PDB entry 8IMK | electron microscopy, 2.48 A resolution | chains 2 and l of the 54 polymer chains in the assembly

[Chain 2]
Molecule: ApcH
Source organism: Anthocerotibacter panamensis
Sequence (431 residues; each row starts with the number of its first residue):
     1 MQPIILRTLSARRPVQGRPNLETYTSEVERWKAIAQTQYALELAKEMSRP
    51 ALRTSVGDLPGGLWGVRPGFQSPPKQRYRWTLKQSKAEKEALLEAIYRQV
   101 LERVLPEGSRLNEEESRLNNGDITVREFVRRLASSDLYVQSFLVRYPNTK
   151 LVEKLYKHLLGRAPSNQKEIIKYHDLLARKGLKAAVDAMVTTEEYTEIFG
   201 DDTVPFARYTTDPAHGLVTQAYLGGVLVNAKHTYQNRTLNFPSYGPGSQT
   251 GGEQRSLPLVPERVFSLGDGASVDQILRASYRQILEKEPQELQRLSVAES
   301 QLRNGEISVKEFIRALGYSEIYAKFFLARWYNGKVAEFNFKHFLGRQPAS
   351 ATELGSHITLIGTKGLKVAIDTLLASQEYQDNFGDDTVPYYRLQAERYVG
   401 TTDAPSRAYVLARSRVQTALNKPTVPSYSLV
Ligand contacts:
  - phycocyanobilin (CYC), molecule 1: Pro68, Gly69, Phe70, Arg103, His232, Thr233, Tyr234
  - phycocyanobilin (CYC), molecule 2: Glu113, Ser116, Arg117, Asn119, Asn120, Asp122
  - phycocyanobilin (CYC), molecule 3: Pro147, Asn148, Thr149, Gln167, Ile170, Ile171, His174, Ser243
  - phycocyanobilin (CYC), molecule 4: Tyr209, Thr210, Thr211, Pro213, Leu217, Val218, Thr219, Tyr222
  - phycocyanobilin (CYC), molecule 5: Leu259, Leu393, Gln394, Ala395, Glu396, Val399, Pro405, Ser406, Tyr409
  - phycocyanobilin (CYC), molecule 6: Arg282, Lys287, Glu288, Glu291, Leu420
  - phycocyanobilin (CYC), molecule 7: Val297, Ser300, Arg303, Asn304
  - phycocyanobilin (CYC), molecule 8: Tyr331, Asn332, Gly355, Ile358, Thr359, Tyr428

[Chain l]
Molecule: ApcB2
Source organism: Anthocerotibacter panamensis
Sequence (162 residues; row label = number of the first residue in the row):
     1 MQDAITSVINTYDVQGKYFDTSAFDKLKAYYATGELRVRAAGTISANAAT
    51 IIKEASAKLFSNQPDLVRPGGNAYTTRRYAACVRDMDYFLRYATYAMLAG
   101 DTSILDERVLNGLKETYNSLGVPISSTVQGIQAMKEVTGSLVGSGAAKEM
   151 GVYFDYLSSGLS
Ligand contacts:
  - phycocyanobilin (CYC), molecule 1: Leu59, Leu66, Asn72, Ala73, Arg77, Arg78, Ala81, Cys82, Arg84, Asp85, Met86, Tyr88, Phe89, Tyr92, Arg108, Val109, Leu113, Thr116, Tyr117, Leu120, Val122, Pro123, Ser126, Thr127
  - phycocyanobilin (CYC), molecule 2: Val67, Ala73, Tyr74, Thr75, Thr76, Tyr79

[Chain 2 / chain l interface]
Pairs across the interface - 44 pairs, chain 2 then chain l:
  Arg53(2) - Val14(l)
  Thr54(2) - Gln2(l)
  Thr54(2) - Asn10(l)
  Ser55(2) - Asn10(l)  hydrogen bond
  Ser55(2) - Asp13(l)  hydrogen bond
  Val56(2) - Gln2(l)
  Val56(2) - Thr6(l)
  Val56(2) - Asn10(l)  hydrogen bond (backbone-side chain)
  Gly57(2) - Met1(l)  hydrogen bond (backbone-backbone)
  Gly57(2) - Gln2(l)
  Gly57(2) - Glu107(l)
  Asp58(2) - Gln2(l)
  Leu59(2) - Glu107(l)
  Val66(2) - Asp106(l)
  Val66(2) - Glu107(l)
  Val66(2) - Asn111(l)
  Arg67(2) - Glu107(l)  hydrogen bond (backbone-backbone)
  Arg67(2) - Arg108(l)  hydrogen bond (backbone-side chain)
  Pro68(2) - Arg108(l)  hydrogen bond (backbone-side chain)
  Gly69(2) - Tyr88(l)
  Gly69(2) - Tyr92(l)  hydrogen bond (backbone-side chain)
  Gly69(2) - Arg108(l)  hydrogen bond (backbone-backbone)
  Phe70(2) - Arg84(l)
  Phe70(2) - Asp85(l)
  Phe70(2) - Tyr88(l)  hydrophobic
  Gln71(2) - Arg108(l)  hydrogen bond (backbone-side chain)
  Ser72(2) - Arg108(l)
  Pro73(2) - Arg108(l)
  Val104(2) - Tyr88(l)
  His232(2) - Val109(l)
  His232(2) - Asn111(l)  hydrogen bond (side chain-backbone)
  His232(2) - Gly112(l)
  His232(2) - Leu113(l)
  His232(2) - Thr116(l)
  Thr233(2) - Thr116(l)
  Tyr234(2) - Thr116(l)
  Tyr234(2) - Ser119(l)
  Tyr234(2) - Leu120(l)  hydrophobic
  Gln235(2) - Gly112(l)
  Gln235(2) - Glu115(l)  hydrogen bond
  Gln235(2) - Thr116(l)
  Gln235(2) - Ser119(l)  hydrogen bond (backbone-side chain)
  Asn236(2) - Glu115(l)  hydrogen bond
  Asn236(2) - Ser119(l)
Also at the interface, not in a pair above, chain 2 (24 interface residues in all): Trp64, Gly65, Ala230
Also at the interface, not in a pair above, chain l (22 interface residues in all): Ile9

[In short]
24 residues of chain 2 face 22 of chain l across their interface; the contacts include 14 hydrogen bonds.
Among the polar pairs are Ser55(2)-Asn10(l), Ser55(2)-Asp13(l) and Val56(2)-Asn10(l). One phycocyanobilin
molecule is bound between chain 2 and chain l.
Chain 2 is ApcH and chain l is ApcB2, both from Anthocerotibacter panamensis; the structure, D3-D4, D1-D2,
D'3-D'4, D'1-D'2 cylinder in cyanobacterial phycobilisome from Anthocerotibacter panamensis (Cluster C), was
determined by electron microscopy, deposited together with 8IMI, 8IMJ, 8IML, 8IMM, 8IMN and 8IMO.
